7WEB - chains B and C of the 7 polymer chains in the assembly; structure by electron microscopy, 3.70 A resolution.

[Chain B (and C)]
Molecule: Spike glycoprotein
Source organism: Severe acute respiratory syndrome coronavirus 2
Notes: chain C of this document is another copy of the same molecule, construct and numbering; everything in this record applies to it too
UniProt: P0DTC2 (SPIKE_SARS2); aligned to UniProt positions 1-1270 over residues 1-1270 (the alignment contains insertions or deletions, so no single offset holds)
Chain sequence (1270 residues; numbered 1 to 1270; the number before each row is that of its first residue):
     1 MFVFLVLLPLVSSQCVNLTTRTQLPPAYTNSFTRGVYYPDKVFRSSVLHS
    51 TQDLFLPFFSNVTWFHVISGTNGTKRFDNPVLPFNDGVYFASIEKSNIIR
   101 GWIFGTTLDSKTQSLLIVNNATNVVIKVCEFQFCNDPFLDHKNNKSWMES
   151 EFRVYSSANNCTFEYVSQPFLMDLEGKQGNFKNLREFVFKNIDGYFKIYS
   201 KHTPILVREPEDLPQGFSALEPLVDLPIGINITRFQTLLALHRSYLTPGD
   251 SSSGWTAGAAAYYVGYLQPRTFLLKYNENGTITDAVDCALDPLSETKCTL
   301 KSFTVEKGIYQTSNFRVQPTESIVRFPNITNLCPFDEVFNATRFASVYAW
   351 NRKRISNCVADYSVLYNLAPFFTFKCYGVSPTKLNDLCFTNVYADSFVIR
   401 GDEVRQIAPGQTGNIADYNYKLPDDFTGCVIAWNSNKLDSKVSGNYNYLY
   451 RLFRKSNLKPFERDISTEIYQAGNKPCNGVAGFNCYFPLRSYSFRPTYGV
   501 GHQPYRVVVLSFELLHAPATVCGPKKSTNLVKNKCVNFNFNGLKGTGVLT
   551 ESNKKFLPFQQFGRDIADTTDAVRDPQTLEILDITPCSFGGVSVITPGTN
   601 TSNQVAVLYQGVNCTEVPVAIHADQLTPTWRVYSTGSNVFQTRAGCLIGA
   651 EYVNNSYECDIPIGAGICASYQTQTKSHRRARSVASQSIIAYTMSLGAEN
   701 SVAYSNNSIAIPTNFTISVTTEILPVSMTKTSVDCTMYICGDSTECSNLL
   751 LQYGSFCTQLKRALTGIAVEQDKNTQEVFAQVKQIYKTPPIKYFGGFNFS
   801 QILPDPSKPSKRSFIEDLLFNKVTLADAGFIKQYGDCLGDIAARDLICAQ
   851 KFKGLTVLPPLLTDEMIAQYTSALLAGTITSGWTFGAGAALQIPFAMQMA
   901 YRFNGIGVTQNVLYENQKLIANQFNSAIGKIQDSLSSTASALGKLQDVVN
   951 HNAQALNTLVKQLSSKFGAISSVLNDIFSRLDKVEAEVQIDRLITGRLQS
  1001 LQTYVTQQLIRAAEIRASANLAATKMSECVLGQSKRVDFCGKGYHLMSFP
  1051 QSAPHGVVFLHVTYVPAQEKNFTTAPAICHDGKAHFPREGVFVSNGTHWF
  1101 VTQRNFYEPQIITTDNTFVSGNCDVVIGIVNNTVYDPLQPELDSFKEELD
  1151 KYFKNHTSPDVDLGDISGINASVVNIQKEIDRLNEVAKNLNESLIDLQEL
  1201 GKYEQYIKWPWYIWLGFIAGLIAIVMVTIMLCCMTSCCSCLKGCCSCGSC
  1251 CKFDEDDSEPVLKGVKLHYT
Not modelled in the structure: 1-13, 69-74, 241-250, 674-685, 826-845, 1160-1270
Differences from the reference sequence: variant V67 (Ala in P0DTC2), I93 (Thr95 in P0DTC2), D140 (Gly142 in P0DTC2), D336 (Gly339 in P0DTC2), L368 (Ser371 in P0DTC2), P370 (Ser373 in P0DTC2), F372 (Ser375 in P0DTC2), N414 (Lys417 in P0DTC2), K437 (Asn440 in P0DTC2), S443 (Gly446 in P0DTC2), N474 (Ser477 in P0DTC2), K475 (Thr478 in P0DTC2), A481 (Glu484 in P0DTC2), R490 (Gln493 in P0DTC2), S493 (Gly496 in P0DTC2), R495 (Gln498 in P0DTC2), Y498 (Asn501 in P0DTC2), H502 (Tyr505 in P0DTC2), K544 (Thr547 in P0DTC2), G611 (Asp614 in P0DTC2), Y652 (His655 in P0DTC2), K676 (Asn679 in P0DTC2), H678 (Pro681 in P0DTC2), K761 (Asn764 in P0DTC2), Y793 (Asp796 in P0DTC2), K853 (Asn856 in P0DTC2), H951 (Gln954 in P0DTC2), K966 (Asn969 in P0DTC2), F978 (Leu981 in P0DTC2); insertion (209-211)
Swiss-Prot annotation at these positions:
  - lipidation (S-palmitoyl cysteine): C1240, C1247, C1250
  - glycosylation (N-linked (GlcNAc...) asparagine): N17 (complex), N61 (hybrid), N331 (complex), N603 (hybrid)
Disulfide bonds: C15-C134, C129-C161, C288-C298, C333-C358, C376-C429, C388-C522, C477-C485, C614-C646, C659-C668, C735-C757, C740-C746, C1029-C1040, C1079-C1123
Glycans and other covalent adducts: N-acetylglucosamine (NAG) linked to N17, N61, N123, N143, N328, N600, N613, N654, N706, N714, N798, N1095, N1131, N1155
Residues lining bound ligands: N-acetylglucosamine (NAG; 2-acetamido-2-deoxy-beta-D-glucopyranose): K111, T112, I230

[Interface between chain B and chain C]
Residue-residue contacts (125; chain B residue first):
  Y38(B) with F559(C), hydrophobic
  K41(B) with F559(C)
  V42(B) with F562(C); R564(C)
  F43(B) with F556(C), hydrophobic; Q560(C); F562(C), hydrogen bond (backbone-backbone); G563(C); R564(C), hydrogen bond (backbone-backbone)
  Y195(B) with T390(C); N391(C), hydrogen bond
  E221(B) with L557(C)
  P222(B) with F559(C), hydrophobic
  P227(B) with R354(C), hydrogen bond (backbone-side chain); Y393(C), hydrogen bond (backbone-side chain)
  I228(B) with R354(C); Y393(C), hydrogen bond (backbone-side chain)
  I230(B) with R463(C)
  Y366(B) with F483(C)
  F374(B) with F483(C), hydrophobic
  T382(B) with A472(C)
  D734(B) with N314(C), hydrogen bond; R316(C), salt bridge
  M737(B) with R316(C), hydrogen bond; F589(C), hydrophobic
  D742(B) with T546(C)
  Q752(B) with K966(C); F967(C), hydrogen bond (backbone-backbone)
  G754(B) with S965(C)
  F756(B) with Q999(C)
  Q759(B) with T958(C)
  R762(B) with Q954(C), hydrogen bond
  K783(B) with A698(C)
  Q784(B) with A698(C); N700(C)
  I785(B) with A698(C), hydrogen bond (backbone-backbone); E699(C); N700(C), hydrogen bond (backbone-backbone)
  Y786(B) with N700(C); V702(C), hydrophobic
  K787(B) with E699(C), salt bridge; N700(C); S701(C)
  Y793(B) with Y704(C)
  F794(B) with Y704(C), hydrophobic
  Q850(B) with D565(C); I566(C); A567(C)
  F852(B) with T585(C); P586(C), hydrophobic; F589(C)
  K853(B) with A567(C)
  G854(B) with F589(C)
  L858(B) with Q610(C)
  P860(B) with A665(C), hydrogen bond (backbone-backbone)
  L861(B) with P662(C), hydrophobic; A665(C); G666(C), hydrogen bond (backbone-backbone)
  L862(B) with M694(C), hydrophobic
  M866(B) with L696(C), hydrophobic
  Y870(B) with L696(C)
  T880(B) with V702(C)
  G886(B) with D1038(C)
  A887(B) with G1043(C); V1065(C); P1066(C)
  L891(B) with A710(C); P712(C); E1069(C)
  Q892(B) with V702(C); A703(C), hydrogen bond (side chain-backbone); I709(C); A710(C)
  I893(B) with Y704(C); I709(C), hydrophobic
  P894(B) with Y704(C), hydrophobic; S705(C); N706(C); S708(C)
  F895(B) with Y704(C)
  M897(B) with T1074(C)
  Y901(B) with G1090(C); V1091(C); R1104(C), hydrogen bond
  N911(B) with F1086(C); S1120(C), hydrogen bond
  Y914(B) with P1076(C), hydrophobic; F1086(C), hydrophobic
  E915(B) with S1120(C); V1125(C)
  Q917(B) with I1127(C)
  K961(B) with I566(C)
  L963(B) with A567(C)
  S964(B) with D568(C)
  N975(B) with K544(C), hydrogen bond (side chain-backbone); G545(C)
  D976(B) with G542(C)
  F978(B) with K383(C)
  S979(B) with K383(C); K544(C)
  R980(B) with G378(C); V379(C); S380(C), hydrogen bond (backbone-backbone); L514(C)
  L981(B) with G378(C); S380(C); K383(C)
  D982(B) with S380(C)
  K983(B) with K383(C)
  V988(B) with R992(C)
  D991(B) with R992(C), salt bridge
  Q1002(B) with Q999(C); T1003(C)
  I1010(B) with I1010(C), hydrophobic
  R1016(B) with E1014(C), salt bridge
  T1024(B) with R1036(C)
  S1027(B) with V1037(C)
  E1028(B) with R1036(C), salt bridge
  E1141(B) with L1138(C)
  L1149(B) with K1146(C); L1149(C), hydrophobic; F1153(C), hydrophobic
  Y1152(B) with F1153(C), hydrophobic
  F1153(B) with F1153(C), hydrophobic
  H1156(B) with H1156(C), hydrogen bond
Other interface residues (no listed pair), chain B (105 interface residues in all): D40, S45, V47, G229, N231, G280, Y753, S755, K761, T765, Q781, P789, I847, K851, P859, T863, Q869, T884, G888, A889, A890, N904, Q910, V960, L1009, L1031, G1032, R1036, F1145
Other interface residues (no listed pair), chain C (111 interface residues in all): Q311, R352, Y377, D386, L387, F461, N484, Y486, E513, L515, H516, K554, K555, Q561, A644, G664, I667, G697, N707, Q962, G968, K1042, Y1044, N1071, P1087, F1118, V1126, L1142, T1157

[Summary]
105 residues of chain B and 111 residues of chain C are in contact, with 20 hydrogen bonds and 5 salt bridges.
Among the polar pairs are D734(B)-R316(C), K787(B)-E699(C) and D991(B)-R992(C). Ligands of chain B:
N-acetylglucosamine.
Chain B and chain C are both Spike glycoprotein (Severe acute respiratory syndrome coronavirus 2); the
structure, SARS-CoV-2 Omicron variant spike protein with two XGv347 binding to two open state RBDs, was
determined by electron microscopy, deposited together with 7WE7, 7WE8, 7WE9, 7WEA, 7WEC, 7WED and 3 further
entries.
